PDB entry 3T5N | X-ray diffraction, 1.79 A resolution | chains A and C

[Chain A]
Molecule: Nucleoprotein
Organism: Mopeia Lassa reassortant 29
Notes: fragment: N-terminal domain
UniProt: Q5S585 (Q5S585_9VIRU); residues 1-340 here = UniProt positions 1-340
Amino-acid sequence (354 residues; row label = number of the first residue in the row; numbers below 1 keep their minus sign (Met-13 is residue -13)):
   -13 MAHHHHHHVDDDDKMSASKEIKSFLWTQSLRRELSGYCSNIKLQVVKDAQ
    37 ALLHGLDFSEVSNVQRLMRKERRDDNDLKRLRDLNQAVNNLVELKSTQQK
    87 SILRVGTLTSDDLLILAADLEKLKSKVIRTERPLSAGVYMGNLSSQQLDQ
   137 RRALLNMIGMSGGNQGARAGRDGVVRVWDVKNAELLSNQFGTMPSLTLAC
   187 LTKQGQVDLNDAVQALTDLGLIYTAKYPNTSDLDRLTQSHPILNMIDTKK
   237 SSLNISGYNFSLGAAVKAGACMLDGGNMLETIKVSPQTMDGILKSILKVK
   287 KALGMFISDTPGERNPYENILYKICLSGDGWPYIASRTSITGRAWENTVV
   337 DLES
Disordered / not traced: -13 to 7, 113-162, 340
Differences from the reference sequence: expression tag (-13 to 0)
Ion coordination: Ni2+: Asp204, His226
Reported in the primary citation:
  - binding site for the 6-nt RNA strand (chain C): Ser247, Arg300, Tyr308
  - mutagenesis - E266A, Y319A: decreased expression
  - mutagenesis - G243P: unchanged expression
  - contacts within the chain: Lys110-Trp331
  - conformationally variable residues (order/disorder transition): Val113 to Gly127, Met146 to Arg162

[Chain C]
Molecule: 6-nt RNA strand
Organism: Escherichia coli
Sequence (6 nucleotides; each row starts with the number of its first residue):
     2 UAUCUC

[Interface between chain A and chain C]
Residue-residue contacts (39):
  Arg59(A) with U2(C), base contact
  Trp164(A) with U2(C), base contact
  Leu172(A) with U2(C), sugar contact
  Ser173(A) with A3(C), phosphate contact
  Asn174(A) with A3(C), hydrogen bond to the phosphate
  Gln175(A) with A3(C), hydrogen bond to the phosphate
  Phe176(A) with U2(C), phosphate contact; A3(C), hydrogen bond to the phosphate
  Gly177(A) with A3(C), phosphate contact; U4(C), phosphate contact
  Thr178(A) with U4(C), hydrogen bond to the phosphate; C5(C), phosphate contact
  Asn215(A) with C7(C), phosphate contact
  Thr216(A) with U6(C), hydrogen bond to the phosphate; C7(C), hydrogen bond to the phosphate
  Thr234(A) with U6(C), sugar contact
  Ser237(A) with C5(C), hydrogen bond to the phosphate; U6(C), hydrogen bond to the phosphate
  Ser238(A) with C5(C), sugar contact
  Leu239(A) with U4(C), base contact; C5(C), base contact
  Asn240(A) with U2(C), hydrogen bond to the sugar; U4(C), hydrogen bond to the base
  Ser247(A) with C5(C), hydrogen bond to the phosphate; U6(C), phosphate contact
  Leu248(A) with U6(C), hydrogen bond to the phosphate; C7(C), phosphate contact
  Gly249(A) with U6(C), hydrogen bond to the phosphate
  Ala250(A) with C5(C), phosphate contact
  Lys253(A) with U4(C), salt bridge to the phosphate
  Arg300(A) with A3(C), hydrogen bond to the sugar; U4(C), base contact
  Tyr308(A) with A3(C), stacking on the base
  Lys309(A) with A3(C), hydrogen bond to the phosphate; U4(C), salt bridge to the phosphate
  Arg323(A) with U4(C), salt bridge to the phosphate
  Arg329(A) with U2(C), salt bridge to the phosphate; A3(C), hydrogen bond to the base
  Trp331(A) with A3(C), base contact
Other interface residues (no listed pair), chain A (32 interface residues in all): Leu109, Pro214, Ile241, Gly298, Glu304

[Summary]
Chain A and chain C form an interface of 32 and 6 residues respectively, with 16 hydrogen bonds, 4 salt
bridges and 1 aromatic stacking contact. Polar contacts include Asn240(A)-U4(C), Arg329(A)-A3(C) and
Asn240(A)-U2(C). The paper reports a binding site for the 6-nt RNA strand (chain C) at Ser247(A), Arg300(A)
and Tyr308(A); E266A and Y319A of chain A reduce expression.
Chain A is Nucleoprotein (Mopeia Lassa reassortant 29) and chain C is a 6-nt RNA strand (Escherichia coli);
the structure, 1.8A crystal structure of Lassa virus nucleoprotein in complex with ssRNA, was determined by
X-ray diffraction (same publication as 3T5Q).
